Entry 8RWO (X-ray diffraction, 1.13 A resolution); this record covers chain A.

[Chain A]
Molecule: Carbapenem-hydrolyzing beta-lactamase KPC
Organism: Klebsiella pneumoniae
Notes: EC 3.5.2.6
Reference sequence: Q9F663 (BLKPC_KLEPN); the author numbering skips numbers that UniProt does not, so the offset changes along the chain: 25-57 = UniProt 25-57; 59-252 = UniProt 58-251; 254-295 = UniProt 252-293
Chain sequence (290 residues; numbered 4 to 295; 2 numbers in that range are skipped by the numbering (no residue carries them; nothing is unmodelled there); the number before each row is that of its first residue):
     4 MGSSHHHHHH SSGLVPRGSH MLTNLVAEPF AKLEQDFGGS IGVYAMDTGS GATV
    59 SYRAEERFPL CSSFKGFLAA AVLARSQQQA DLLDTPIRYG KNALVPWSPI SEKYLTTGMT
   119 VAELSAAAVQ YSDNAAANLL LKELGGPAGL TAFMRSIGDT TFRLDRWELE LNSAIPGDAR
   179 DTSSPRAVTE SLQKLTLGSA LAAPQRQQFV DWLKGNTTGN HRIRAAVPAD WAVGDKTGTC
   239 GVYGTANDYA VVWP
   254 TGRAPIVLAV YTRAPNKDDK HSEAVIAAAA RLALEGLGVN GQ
Unresolved in the structure: 4-23, 295
Construct notes: initiating methionine (4); expression tag (5-24); engineered mutation Asp89 (Gly88 in Q9F663)
Disulfide bonds: Cys69-Cys238
From the paper describing this entry:
  - mutagenesis - G89D (100-fold): decreased catalytic activity on meropenem
  - mutagenesis - G89D (10-fold): decreased catalytic activity on imipenem
  - mutagenesis - G89D (10-fold): decreased catalytic activity on cephalothin
  - mutagenesis - G89D: unchanged binding to meropenem
  - mutagenesis - G89D (10-fold): decreased binding to zidebactam
  - catalytic residues: Ser70, Lys73, Glu166 (citing earlier work)

[Summary]
The paper reports catalytic residues Ser70, Lys73 and Glu166; G89D reduces catalytic activity on meropenem.
Chain A is Carbapenem-hydrolyzing beta-lactamase KPC (Klebsiella pneumoniae); the structure, KPC-2 G89D Mutant
Apo Structure, was determined by X-ray diffraction (same publication as 8RWP, 8RWR, 8RWS and 8RWQ).
